6TCJ - chains B and D of the 4 polymer chains in the assembly; structure by X-ray diffraction, 2.13 A resolution.

# Chain B
Name: B-cell lymphoma 6 protein
From: Homo sapiens
UniProtKB: P41182 (BCL6_HUMAN); residues 6-129 here = UniProt positions 6-129
Chain sequence (126 residues; each row starts with the number of its first residue):
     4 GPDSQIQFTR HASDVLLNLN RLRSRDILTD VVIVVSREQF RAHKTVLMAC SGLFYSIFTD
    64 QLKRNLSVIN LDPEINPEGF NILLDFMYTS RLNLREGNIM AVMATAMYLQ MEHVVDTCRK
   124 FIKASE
Not modelled in the structure: 4-5, 128-129
Differences from the reference sequence: expression tag (4-5); engineered mutation Gln-8 (Cys in P41182), Arg-67 (Cys in P41182), Asn-84 (Cys in P41182)
UniProt features mapped onto this chain:
  - mutagenesis: Asn-21 (N21K: Abolishes interaction with NCOR2 and HDAC2, no effect on interaction with CTBP1 and transcriptional autoinhibition; when associated with A-116 and 376-Q--Q-379), Ser-59 (S59A: Abolished ubiquitination by the SCF(FBXL17) complex), His-116 (H116A: Abolishes interaction with NCOR2 and HDAC2, no effect on interaction with CTBP1 and transcriptional autoinhibition; when associated with K-21 and 376-Q--Q-379)
Reported in the primary citation:
  - conformationally variable residues (side-chain flip): His-116
  - mutagenesis - I9E, F11E: abolished binding to SMRTBBD peptide
  - mutagenesis - C8Q: unchanged binding to corepressor

# Chain D
Name: Hybrid BTB-binding (HBP) peptide
Chain sequence (17 residues; numbered 1 to 17; the number before each row is that of its first residue):
     1 PGGFLCWDGR SIHEIPR

# Chain B / chain D interface
Residue-residue contacts - 17 pairs, chain B then chain D:
  Met-51(B) / His-13(D)  hydrogen bond (backbone-side chain)
  Met-51(B) / Ile-15(D)
  Ala-52(B) / Ile-12(D)
  Ala-52(B) / His-13(D)  hydrogen bond (backbone-side chain)
  Cys-53(B) / Ile-12(D)
  Cys-53(B) / His-13(D)
  Ser-54(B) / His-13(D)
  Gly-55(B) / His-13(D)
  Tyr-58(B) / His-13(D)
  Tyr-58(B) / Ile-15(D)
  Arg-94(B) / Phe-4(D)
  His-116(B) / Arg-10(D)
  His-116(B) / Ser-11(D)
  His-116(B) / Ile-12(D)
  His-116(B) / His-13(D)
  Val-117(B) / Ser-11(D)
  Phe-124(B) / Leu-5(D)  hydrophobic
Also at the interface, not in a pair above, chain B (12 interface residues in all): Phe-89, Thr-120
Also at the interface, not in a pair above, chain D (8 interface residues in all): Trp-7

# Summary
Chain B and chain D form an interface of 12 and 8 residues respectively, with 2 hydrogen bonds. Among the
polar pairs are Met-51(B)/His-13(D) and Ala-52(B)/His-13(D). UniProt lists 3 mutagenesis sites on chain B.
From the paper: I9E and F11E of chain B abolish binding to SMRTBBD peptide; conformational variability at
His-116(B).
Here chain B is B-cell lymphoma 6 protein (Homo sapiens) and chain D is Hybrid BTB-binding (HBP) peptide.
Entry 6TCJ (Crystal structure of the BCL6 BTB domain in complex with a hybrid BTB-binding (HBP) peptide) was
determined by X-ray diffraction, deposited together with 6TBT.
